PDB entry 7PDX | X-ray diffraction, 2.27 A resolution | chains CCC and DDD

Chain CCC:
Name: T-cell receptor alpha chain (TRAV/TRAC)
From: Homo sapiens
Amino-acid sequence (206 residues; each row starts with the number of its first residue):
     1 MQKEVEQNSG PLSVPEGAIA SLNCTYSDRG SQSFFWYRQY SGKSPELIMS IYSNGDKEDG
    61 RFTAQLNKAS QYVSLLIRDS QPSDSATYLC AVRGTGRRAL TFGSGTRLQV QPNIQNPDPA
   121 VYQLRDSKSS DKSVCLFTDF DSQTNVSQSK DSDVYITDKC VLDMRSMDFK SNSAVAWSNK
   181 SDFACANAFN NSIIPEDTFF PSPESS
Disordered / not traced: 1, 203-206
Cystine bridges: Cys24-Cys90, Cys135-Cys185

Chain DDD:
Name: T-cell receptor beta chain (TRBV/TRBC)
From: Homo sapiens
Amino-acid sequence (241 residues; row label = number of the first residue in the row):
     1 MNAGVTQTPK FRVLKTGQSM TLLCAQDMNH EYMYWYRQDP GMGLRLIHYS VGEGTTAKGE
    61 VPDGYNVSRL KKQNFLLGLE SAAPSQTSVY FCASSFTDTQ YFGPGTRLTV LEDLKNVFPP
   121 EVAVFEPSEA EISHTQKATL VCLATGFYPD HVELSWWVNG KEVHSGVCTD PQPLKEQPAL
   181 NDSRYALSSR LRVSATFWQD PRNHFRCQVQ FYGLSENDEW TQDRAKPVTQ IVSAEAWGRA
   241 D
Disordered / not traced: 1-3, 241
Cystine bridges: Cys24-Cys92, Cys142-Cys207

Chain CCC / chain DDD interface:
Cross-chain cystine bridges: Cys160(CCC)-Cys168(DDD)
Pairs across the interface (101; chain CCC residue first):
  Ser33(CCC) with Asp98(DDD), hydrogen bond
  Phe35(CCC) with Asp98(DDD); Thr99(DDD)
  Tyr37(CCC) with Gln100(DDD), hydrogen bond (side chain-backbone)
  Gln39(CCC) with Gln38(DDD), hydrogen bond; Phe91(DDD)
  Ser41(CCC) with Pro171(DDD), hydrogen bond (side chain-backbone)
  Gly42(CCC) with Arg107(DDD), hydrogen bond (backbone-side chain)
  Lys43(CCC) with Phe91(DDD)
  Ser44(CCC) with Phe91(DDD); Gly103(DDD); Pro104(DDD)
  Pro45(CCC) with Phe91(DDD); Phe102(DDD)
  Leu47(CCC) with Thr99(DDD)
  Tyr52(CCC) with Asp98(DDD), hydrogen bond; Thr99(DDD), hydrogen bond
  Arg93(CCC) with Asp98(DDD)
  Arg98(CCC) with Tyr32(DDD), hydrogen bond; Tyr34(DDD); Thr97(DDD), hydrogen bond (side chain-backbone)
  Ala99(CCC) with Tyr34(DDD), hydrophobic; Leu46(DDD), hydrophobic; Gln100(DDD)
  Leu100(CCC) with Tyr36(DDD), hydrogen bond (backbone-side chain); Asp98(DDD); Gln100(DDD)
  Phe102(CCC) with Tyr36(DDD); Gly43(DDD); Leu44(DDD), hydrophobic; Gln100(DDD); Phe102(DDD), hydrophobic
  Gly103(CCC) with Gly43(DDD)
  Ser104(CCC) with Met42(DDD); Gly43(DDD)
  Asp118(CCC) with His134(DDD), salt bridge
  Tyr122(CCC) with Ser128(DDD); Ala130(DDD); Glu131(DDD); His134(DDD); Thr135(DDD)
  Gln123(CCC) with Ser128(DDD), hydrogen bond (backbone-side chain)
  Leu124(CCC) with Phe125(DDD), hydrophobic; Glu126(DDD); Pro127(DDD); Ser128(DDD); Thr139(DDD); Val141(DDD), hydrophobic
  Arg125(CCC) with Phe125(DDD); Glu126(DDD), hydrogen bond (backbone-backbone)
  Asp126(CCC) with Ala123(DDD); Val124(DDD); Phe125(DDD)
  Ser127(CCC) with Val124(DDD), hydrogen bond (backbone-backbone); Glu126(DDD); Glu235(DDD), hydrogen bond (side chain-backbone)
  Lys132(CCC) with Phe125(DDD); Leu143(DDD); Thr145(DDD), hydrogen bond
  Val134(CCC) with Phe125(DDD), hydrophobic; Leu143(DDD), hydrophobic
  Leu136(CCC) with Thr139(DDD)
  Thr138(CCC) with Arg192(DDD)
  Asp139(CCC) with Thr135(DDD); Arg192(DDD), salt bridge
  Tyr155(CCC) with Leu174(DDD), hydrophobic; Glu176(DDD), hydrogen bond (side chain-backbone)
  Ile156(CCC) with Leu174(DDD)
  Thr157(CCC) with Asp170(DDD); Ser188(DDD); Arg190(DDD), hydrogen bond
  Asp158(CCC) with Arg190(DDD), hydrogen bond (backbone-side chain)
  Cys160(CCC) with Cys168(DDD), disulfide; Thr169(DDD); Arg190(DDD)
  Val161(CCC) with Cys168(DDD), hydrogen bond (backbone-side chain)
  Leu162(CCC) with Gly166(DDD); Arg192(DDD)
  Asp163(CCC) with Ser165(DDD); Gly166(DDD), hydrogen bond (backbone-backbone)
  Met164(CCC) with Lys137(DDD); Ser165(DDD); Gly166(DDD); Arg192(DDD); Val193(DDD); Ser194(DDD)
  Arg165(CCC) with Ser165(DDD), hydrogen bond (backbone-side chain)
  Met167(CCC) with Lys137(DDD); Ser194(DDD)
  Phe169(CCC) with Lys137(DDD); Arg192(DDD)
  Ser171(CCC) with Arg192(DDD), hydrogen bond
  Ser173(CCC) with Arg190(DDD), hydrogen bond
  Val175(CCC) with Val141(DDD), hydrophobic; Ser188(DDD); Arg190(DDD)
  Trp177(CCC) with Leu143(DDD), hydrophobic; Leu174(DDD), hydrophobic; Ala186(DDD), hydrophobic
  Phe199(CCC) with His134(DDD)
  Pro201(CCC) with Ala130(DDD), hydrophobic
Other interface residues (no listed pair), chain CCC (53 interface residues in all): Leu89, Ser130, Gln148, Ser166, Ala174
Other interface residues (no listed pair), chain DDD (53 interface residues in all): Gly41, Tyr49, His164, Val167, Lys175, Ala236

Overview:
Chain CCC and chain DDD each contribute 53 residues to their interface, with 1 disulfide bond, 23 hydrogen
bonds and 2 salt bridges. Among the polar pairs are Asp118(CCC)-His134(DDD), Asp139(CCC)-Arg192(DDD) and
Ser33(CCC)-Asp98(DDD).
Here chain CCC is T-cell receptor alpha chain (TRAV/TRAC) and chain DDD is T-cell receptor beta chain
(TRBV/TRBC), both from Homo sapiens. Entry 7PDX (Crystal structure of parent MAGE-A10 TCR (728)) was
determined by X-ray diffraction together with 7PBC, 7PDW and 7QPJ from the same study.
